8CVX - chains A and D of the 8 polymer chains in the assembly; structure by electron microscopy, 3.50 A resolution.

== Chain A (and D) ==
Molecule: Glycogen [starch] synthase, muscle
From: Homo sapiens
Notes: EC 2.4.1.11; chain D of this document is another copy of the same molecule, construct and numbering; everything in this record applies to it too
UniProt: P13807 (GYS1_HUMAN); residue numbers follow UniProt; this construct covers 1-634
Sequence (634 residues; numbered 1 to 634; the number before each row is that of its first residue):
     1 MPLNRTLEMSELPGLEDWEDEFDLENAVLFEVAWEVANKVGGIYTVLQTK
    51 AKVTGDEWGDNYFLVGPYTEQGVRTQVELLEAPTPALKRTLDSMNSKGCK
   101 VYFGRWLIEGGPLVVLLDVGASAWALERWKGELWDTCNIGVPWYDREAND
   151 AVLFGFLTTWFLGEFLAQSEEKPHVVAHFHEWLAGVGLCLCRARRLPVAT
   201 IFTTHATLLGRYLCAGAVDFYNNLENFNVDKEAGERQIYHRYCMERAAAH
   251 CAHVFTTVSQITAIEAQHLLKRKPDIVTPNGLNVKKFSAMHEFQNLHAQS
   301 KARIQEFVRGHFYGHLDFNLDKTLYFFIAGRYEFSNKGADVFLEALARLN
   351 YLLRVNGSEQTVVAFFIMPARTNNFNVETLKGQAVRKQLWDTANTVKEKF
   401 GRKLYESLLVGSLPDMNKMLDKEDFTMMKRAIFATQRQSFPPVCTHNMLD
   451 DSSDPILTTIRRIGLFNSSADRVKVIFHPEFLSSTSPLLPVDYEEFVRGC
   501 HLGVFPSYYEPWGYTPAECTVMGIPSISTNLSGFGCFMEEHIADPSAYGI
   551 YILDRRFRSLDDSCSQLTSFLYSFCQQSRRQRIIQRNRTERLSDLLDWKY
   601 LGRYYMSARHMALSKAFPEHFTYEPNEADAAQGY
Unresolved in the structure: 1-23, 626-634 (chain D: 1-22, 626-634)
Differences from the reference sequence: engineered mutation Glu8 (Ser in P13807), Glu11 (Ser in P13807)
Small-molecule neighbours:
  - 6-O-phosphono-alpha-D-glucopyranose (G6P), molecule 1: Ala289, His291, Glu292, Asn295
  - 6-O-phosphono-alpha-D-glucopyranose (G6P), molecule 2: Gln294, His297, Ala298, Lys301, His501, Arg579, Arg582, Ile583, Arg586
What the authors report for this chain:
  - binding site for 6-O-phosphono-alpha-D-glucopyranose: Glu292, Gln294, His297, Lys301, His501, Arg579, Arg582, Arg586
  - conformationally variable residues (helix shift): Gln581 to Leu595
  - allosteric site: Glu292
  - mutagenesis - S8E/S11E: increased catalytic activity on G6P

== Interface between chain A and chain D ==
Contacting residue pairs (60):
  Glu306(A) - Tyr405(D)  hydrogen bond
  Arg309(A) - Tyr405(D)
  Arg309(A) - Leu409(D)
  Leu316(A) - Leu409(D)
  Leu316(A) - Val410(D)
  Arg386(A) - Tyr405(D)
  Leu389(A) - Tyr405(D)
  Leu389(A) - Leu408(D)
  Leu389(A) - Leu409(D)  hydrophobic
  Trp390(A) - Glu398(D)
  Trp390(A) - Tyr405(D)  hydrophobic
  Ala393(A) - Leu404(D)  hydrophobic
  Ala393(A) - Leu408(D)  hydrophobic
  Val396(A) - Leu404(D)  hydrophobic
  Lys397(A) - Lys397(D)
  Lys397(A) - Glu398(D)  salt bridge
  Lys397(A) - Gly401(D)
  Glu398(A) - Trp390(D)
  Glu398(A) - Lys397(D)  salt bridge
  Phe400(A) - Val396(D)
  Phe400(A) - Lys397(D)
  Phe400(A) - Phe400(D)  hydrophobic
  Phe400(A) - Leu420(D)  hydrophobic
  Gly401(A) - Lys397(D)
  Leu404(A) - Val396(D)  hydrophobic
  Leu404(A) - Met428(D)  hydrophobic
  Tyr405(A) - Glu306(D)  hydrogen bond
  Tyr405(A) - Arg309(D)
  Tyr405(A) - Arg386(D)
  Tyr405(A) - Leu389(D)
  Tyr405(A) - Trp390(D)  hydrophobic
  Glu406(A) - Arg309(D)  salt bridge
  Leu408(A) - Leu389(D)
  Leu408(A) - Met428(D)  hydrophobic
  Leu408(A) - Ile432(D)  hydrophobic
  Leu409(A) - Arg309(D)
  Leu409(A) - Gly314(D)
  Leu409(A) - Leu316(D)  hydrophobic
  Leu409(A) - Leu389(D)  hydrophobic
  Val410(A) - Leu316(D)
  Gly411(A) - Ile432(D)
  Ser412(A) - Ile432(D)
  Leu413(A) - Phe425(D)  hydrophobic
  Leu413(A) - Met428(D)  hydrophobic
  Leu413(A) - Ile432(D)
  Pro414(A) - Met428(D)  hydrophobic
  Met416(A) - Met416(D)
  Met416(A) - Leu420(D)  hydrophobic
  Met416(A) - Phe425(D)  hydrophobic
  Asn417(A) - Asn417(D)  hydrogen bond
  Leu420(A) - Met416(D)  hydrophobic
  Phe425(A) - Leu413(D)  hydrophobic
  Met428(A) - Leu404(D)  hydrophobic
  Met428(A) - Leu408(D)  hydrophobic
  Met428(A) - Pro414(D)
  Lys429(A) - Leu413(D)
  Ile432(A) - Leu408(D)  hydrophobic
  Ile432(A) - Gly411(D)
  Ile432(A) - Ser412(D)
  Ile432(A) - Leu413(D)
Other interface residues (no listed pair), chain A (31 interface residues in all): Gly314, Thr392
Other interface residues (no listed pair), chain D (32 interface residues in all): Thr392, Ala393, Glu406, Lys429, Thr435

== In short ==
31 residues of chain A and 32 residues of chain D are in contact, with 3 hydrogen bonds and 3 salt bridges.
Polar pairs include Lys397(A)-Glu398(D), Glu406(A)-Arg309(D) and Glu306(A)-Tyr405(D). From the paper: a
binding site for 6-O-phosphono-alpha-D-glucopyranose at Glu292(A), Gln294(A) and His297(A) among others;
S8E/S11E of chain A increase catalytic activity on G6P.
Chain A and chain D are both Glycogen [starch] synthase, muscle (Homo sapiens); the structure, Human
glycogenin-1 and glycogen synthase-1 complex in the presence of glucose-6-phosphate, was determined by
electron microscopy, deposited together with 8CVY and 8CVZ.
